7FKU - chains A and B; structure by X-ray diffraction, 1.55 A resolution.

[Chain A]
Protein: Pre-mRNA-splicing factor 8
Organism: Saccharomyces cerevisiae S288C
UniProtKB: P33334 (PRP8_YEAST); numbering as in UniProt (aligned over 1836-2090)
Chain sequence (258 residues; each row starts with the number of its first residue):
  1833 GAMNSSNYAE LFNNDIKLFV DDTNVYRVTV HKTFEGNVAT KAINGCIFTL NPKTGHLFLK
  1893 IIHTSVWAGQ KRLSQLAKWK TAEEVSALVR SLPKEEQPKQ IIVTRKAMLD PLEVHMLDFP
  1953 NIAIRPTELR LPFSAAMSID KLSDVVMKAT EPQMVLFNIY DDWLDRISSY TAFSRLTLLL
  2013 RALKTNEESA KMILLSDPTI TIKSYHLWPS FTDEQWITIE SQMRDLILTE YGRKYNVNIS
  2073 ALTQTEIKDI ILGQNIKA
Disordered / not traced: 2064-2090
Sequence notes: expression tag (1833-1835)
Swiss-Prot annotation at these positions:
  - mutagenesis: Asp1853 (D1853A: Alters protein folding. Severely impaired growth. Strongly reduced growth at 35 degrees Celsius; when associated with A-1854; D1853N: Reduced growth at 30 degrees Celsius ...), Asp1854 (D1854A: Reduced growth at 30 degrees Celsius. Strongly reduced growth at 16 degrees Celsius. Strongly reduced growth at 35 degrees Celsius; when associated with A-1853 ...), Thr1855 (T1855A: Reduced growth at 30 degrees Celsius. Strongly reduced growth at 16 degrees Celsius), Thr1936 (T1936A: Reduced growth at 30 degrees Celsius. Strongly reduced growth at 16 degrees Celsius), Arg1937 (R1937K: Severely impaired growth. Reduced growth at 30 degrees Celsius. Strongly reduced growth at 16 degrees Celsius)

[Chain B]
Protein: A1 cistron-splicing factor AAR2
Organism: Saccharomyces cerevisiae S288C
UniProtKB: P32357 (AAR2_YEAST); aligned to UniProt positions 1-317 over residues 1-317
Chain sequence (308 residues; each row starts with the number of its first residue; note: 13 numbers in that range are skipped by the numbering (no residue carries them; nothing is unmodelled there); numbers below 1 keep their minus sign (Gly-3 is residue -3)):
    -3 GAMAMNTVPF TSAPIEVTIG IDQYSFNVKE NQPFHGIKDI PIGHVHVIHF QHADNSSMRY
    57 GYWFDCRMGN FYIQYDPKDG LYKMMEERDG AKFENIVHNF KERQMMVSYP KIDEDDTWYN
   117 LTEFVQMDKI RKIVRKDENQ FSYVDSSMTT VQENEL
   166 SSSSSDPAHS LNYTVINFKS REAIRPGHEM EDFLDKSYYL NTVMLQGIFK NSSNYFGELQ
   226 FAFLNAMFFG NYGSSLQWHA MIELICSSAT VPKHMLDKLD EILYYQIKTL PEQYSDILLN
   286 ERVWNICLYS SFQKNSLHNT EKIMENKYPE LL
Disordered / not traced: -3 to 0, 166-169
Sequence notes: expression tag (-3 to 0); conflict Ser166 (Leu153 in P32357), Ser167 (Lys154 in P32357), Ser170 (Asp in P32357)
Ligand contacts: VBX (N-methyl-2-{[2-(methylamino)-2-oxoethyl]amino}benzamide): Gln47, Ser52, Ser53, Met54, Arg55, Ser142, Ala231, Met232, Phe233, Phe234, Gly235, Tyr279, Ile282, Leu283
Swiss-Prot annotation at these positions:
  - region: Leu261 to Ile282 (Leucine-zipper)
  - modified residue: Ser253 (Phosphoserine), Thr274 (Phosphothreonine)

[Interface between chain A and chain B]
Contacting residue pairs (17; chain A residue first):
  Gln1907(A) with Met195(B); Leu199(B)
  Leu1908(A) with Met195(B), hydrophobic
  Trp1911(A) with Glu194(B); Met195(B), hydrophobic; Phe198(B), hydrophobic
  Asp1942(A) with Lys184(B), salt bridge; Phe198(B)
  Glu1945(A) with Lys184(B), salt bridge
  Val1946(A) with Ile189(B), hydrophobic; Glu194(B); Phe198(B), hydrophobic
  His1947(A) with Glu194(B)
  Leu1949(A) with Lys184(B); Ser185(B); Arg186(B)
  Asp1950(A) with Arg186(B), salt bridge

[In short]
9 residues of chain A and 8 residues of chain B are in contact; the contacts include 3 salt bridges. Among the
polar pairs are Asp1942(A)-Lys184(B), Glu1945(A)-Lys184(B) and Asp1950(A)-Arg186(B). Ligands of chain B:
compound VBX. UniProt lists 5 mutagenesis sites on chain A.
Chain A is Pre-mRNA-splicing factor 8 and chain B is A1 cistron-splicing factor AAR2, both from Saccharomyces
cerevisiae S288C; the structure, PanDDA analysis group deposition -- Aar2/RNaseH in complex with fragment
P04F03 from the F2X-Universal Library, was determined by X-ray diffraction together with 5ST0, 5ST1, 5ST2,
5ST3, 5ST4, 5ST5 and 248 further entries from the same study.
